Entry 8YUT (electron microscopy, 2.70 A resolution); this record covers chains A and B of the 5 polymer chains in the assembly.

== Chain A ==
Name: Guanine nucleotide-binding protein G(s) subunit alpha isoforms short
From: Homo sapiens
Chain sequence (378 residues; row label = number of the first residue in the row; note: 16 numbers in that range are skipped by the numbering (no residue carries them; nothing is unmodelled there)):
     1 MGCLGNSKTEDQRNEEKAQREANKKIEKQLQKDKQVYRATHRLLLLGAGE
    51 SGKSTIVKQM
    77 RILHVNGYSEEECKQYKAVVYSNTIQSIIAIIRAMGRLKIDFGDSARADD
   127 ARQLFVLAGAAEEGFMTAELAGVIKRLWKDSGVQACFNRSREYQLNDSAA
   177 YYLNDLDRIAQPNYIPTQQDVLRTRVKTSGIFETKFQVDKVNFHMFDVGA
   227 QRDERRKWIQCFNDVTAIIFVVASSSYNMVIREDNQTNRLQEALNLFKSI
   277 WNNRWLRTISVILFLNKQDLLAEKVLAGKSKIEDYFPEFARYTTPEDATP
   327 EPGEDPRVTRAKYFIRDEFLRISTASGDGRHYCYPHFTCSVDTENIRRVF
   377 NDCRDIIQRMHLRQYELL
Disordered / not traced: 1-10, 77-204, 252-261, 304-306

== Chain B ==
Name: Guanine nucleotide-binding protein G(I)/G(S)/G(T) subunit beta-1
From: Homo sapiens
UniProt: P62873 (GBB1_HUMAN); residue numbers follow UniProt; this construct covers 2-340
Chain sequence (356 residues; row label = number of the first residue in the row; numbers below 1 keep their minus sign (Met-15 is residue -15)):
   -15 MHHHHLEVLFQGPGSSGSELDQLRQEAEQLKNQIRDARKACADATLSQIT
    35 NNIDPVGRIQMRTRRTLRGHLAKIYAMHWGTDSRLLVSASQDGKLIIWDS
    85 YTTNKVHAIPLRSSWVMTCAYAPSGNYVACGGLDNICSIYNLKTREGNVR
   135 VSRELAGHTGYLSCCRFLDDNQIVTSSGDTTCALWDIETGQQTTTFTGHT
   185 GDVMSLSLAPDTRLFVSGACDASAKLWDVREGMCRQTFTGHESDINAICF
   235 FPNGNAFATGSDDATCRLFDLRADQELMTYSHDNIICGITSVSFSKSGRL
   285 LLAGYDDFNCNVWDALKADRAGVLAGHDNRVSCLGVTDDGMAVATGSWDS
   335 FLKIWN
Disordered / not traced: -15 to 2
Sequence notes: initiating methionine (-15); expression tag (-14 to 1)
Swiss-Prot annotation at these positions:
  - modified residue: Ser2 (N-acetylserine), His266 (Phosphohistidine)
  - natural variant: Leu30 (L30F: In MRD42; uncertain significance), Arg52 (R52G: In MRD42), Gly64 (G64V: In MRD42), Asp76 (D76E: In MRD42; D76G: In MRD42), Gly77 (G77S: In MRD42), Lys78 (K78R: In MRD42), Ile80 (I80N: In MRD42; I80T: In MRD42), His91 (H91R: In MRD42; uncertain significance), Ala92 (A92T: In MRD42), Pro94 (P94S: In MRD42), Leu95 (L95P: In MRD42), Arg96 (R96L: In MRD42), 5 further natural variant entries in UniProt

== Interface between chain A and chain B ==
Residue-residue contacts (57):
  Gln19(A) with Asp83(B), hydrogen bond; Thr86(B), hydrogen bond; Asn88(B), hydrogen bond
  Asn23(A) with Asn88(B); Lys89(B), hydrogen bond (side chain-backbone)
  Ile26(A) with Lys89(B); Val90(B); His91(B); Ala92(B), hydrophobic
  Glu27(A) with Lys89(B), salt bridge
  Leu30(A) with Lys78(B); Lys89(B)
  Asp33(A) with Lys78(B), salt bridge
  Lys34(A) with Leu55(B)
  Tyr37(A) with Leu55(B); Ala56(B); Asp76(B)
  Gly206(A) with Leu117(B); Asp118(B); Asn119(B)
  Ile207(A) with Trp99(B); Leu117(B)
  Phe222(A) with Trp99(B), hydrophobic
  Ala226(A) with Asn119(B), hydrogen bond (backbone-side chain); Thr143(B); Gly144(B)
  Gln227(A) with Leu117(B), hydrogen bond (side chain-backbone); Asn119(B), hydrogen bond; Tyr145(B), hydrogen bond (side chain-backbone)
  Arg228(A) with Gly162(B), hydrogen bond (side chain-backbone); Thr164(B); Thr184(B); Asp186(B), salt bridge
  Glu230(A) with Gly185(B); Asp186(B)
  Arg232(A) with Asp228(B), salt bridge
  Lys233(A) with Tyr145(B); Asp228(B), salt bridge; Asn230(B), hydrogen bond; Asp246(B), salt bridge
  Trp234(A) with Leu117(B)
  Gln236(A) with Tyr59(B), hydrogen bond (backbone-side chain); Arg314(B), hydrogen bond
  Cys237(A) with Lys57(B); Tyr59(B); Trp99(B); Met101(B), hydrophobic; Leu117(B), hydrophobic
  Phe238(A) with Trp99(B), hydrophobic; Leu117(B), hydrophobic
  Asn239(A) with Lys57(B), hydrogen bond; Trp332(B)
  Asp240(A) with Lys57(B), salt bridge
  Arg280(A) with Asp290(B)
  Trp281(A) with Asp290(B); Arg314(B); Trp332(B), hydrophobic
Also at the interface, not in a pair above, chain A (28 interface residues in all): Arg20, Ser205, Glu209
Also at the interface, not in a pair above, chain B (41 interface residues in all): Gly53, Gln75, Ser97, Asp163, Met188, Cys204, Cys271, Asp291, Phe292

== Summary ==
Chain A and chain B form an interface of 28 and 41 residues respectively; the contacts include 13 hydrogen
bonds and 7 salt bridges. Polar pairs include Glu27(A)-Lys89(B), Asp33(A)-Lys78(B) and Arg228(A)-Asp186(B).
Here chain A is Guanine nucleotide-binding protein G(s) subunit alpha isoforms short and chain B is Guanine
nucleotide-binding protein G(I)/G(S)/G(T) subunit beta-1, both from Homo sapiens. Entry 8YUT (Cryo-EM
structure of the amthamine-bound H2R-Gs complex) was determined by electron microscopy together with 8YUU and
8YUV from the same study.
